Entry 6VOH (electron microscopy, 4.16 A resolution (low resolution: residue-level contacts below are approximate; hydrogen-bond / salt-bridge calls are withheld)); this record covers chains C and d of the 26 polymer chains in the assembly.

== Chain C ==
Name: ATP synthase subunit alpha, chloroplastic
Source organism: Spinacia oleracea
Notes: EC 7.1.2.2
Reference sequence: P06450 (ATPA_SPIOL); numbering as in UniProt (aligned over 1-507)
Amino-acid sequence (507 residues; row label = number of the first residue in the row):
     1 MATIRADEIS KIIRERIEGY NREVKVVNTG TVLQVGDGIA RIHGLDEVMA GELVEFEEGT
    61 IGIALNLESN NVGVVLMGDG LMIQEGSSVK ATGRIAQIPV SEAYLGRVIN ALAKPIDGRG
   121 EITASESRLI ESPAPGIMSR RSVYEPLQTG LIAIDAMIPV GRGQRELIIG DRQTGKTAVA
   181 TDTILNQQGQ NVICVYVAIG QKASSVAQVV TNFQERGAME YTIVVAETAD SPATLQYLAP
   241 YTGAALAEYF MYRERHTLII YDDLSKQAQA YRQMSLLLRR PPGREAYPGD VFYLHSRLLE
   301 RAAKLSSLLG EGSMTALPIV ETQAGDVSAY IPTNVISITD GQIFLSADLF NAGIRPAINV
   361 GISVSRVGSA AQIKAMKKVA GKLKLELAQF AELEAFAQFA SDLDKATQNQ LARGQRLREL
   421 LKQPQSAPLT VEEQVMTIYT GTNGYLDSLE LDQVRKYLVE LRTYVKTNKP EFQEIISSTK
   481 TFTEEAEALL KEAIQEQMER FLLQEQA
Unresolved in the structure: 1-4, 505-507
Ligand contacts: ATP (adenosine-5'-triphosphate): Asp171, Arg172, Gln173, Thr174, Gly175, Lys176, Thr177, Ala178, Gln201, Asp262, Asp263, Glu321, Phe350, Arg355, Gln423, Pro424, Gln425
Swiss-Prot annotation at these positions:
  - binding site (ATP): Gly170 to Thr177
  - site: Ser363 (Required for activity)

== Chain d ==
Name: ATP synthase delta chain, chloroplastic
Source organism: Spinacia oleracea
Reference sequence: P11402 (ATPD_SPIOL); residue numbers follow UniProt; this construct covers 1-257
Amino-acid sequence (257 residues; each row starts with the number of its first residue):
     1 MAALQNPVAL QSRTTTAVAA LSTSSTTSTP KPFSLSFSSS TATFNPLRLK ILTASKLTAK
    61 PRGGALGTRM VDSTASRYAS ALADVADVTG TLEATNSDVE KLIRIFSEEP VYYFFANPVI
   121 SIDNKRSVLD EIITTSGLQP HTANFINILI DSERINLVKE ILNEFEDVFN KITGTEVAVV
   181 TSVVKLENDH LAQIAKGVQK ITGAKNVRIK TVIDPSLVAG FTIRYGNEGS KLVDMSVKKQ
   241 LEEIAAQLEM DDVTLAV
Unresolved in the structure: 1-71, 251-257

== Chain C / chain d interface ==
Residue-residue contacts (37):
  Ile13(C) with Gln247(d)
  Arg16(C) with Glu243(d); Ala246(d); Gln247(d); Glu249(d)
  Ile17(C) with Gln247(d)
  Tyr20(C) with Glu243(d); Ala246(d); Glu249(d)
  Asn21(C) with Glu243(d)
  Arg22(C) with Asp234(d); Lys238(d); Lys239(d); Glu242(d); Glu243(d)
  Val24(C) with Met235(d)
  Lys25(C) with Leu232(d); Val233(d)
  Val26(C) with Tyr225(d); Lys231(d); Leu232(d); Val233(d)
  Val27(C) with Ser230(d); Leu232(d)
  Asn28(C) with Ser230(d); Lys231(d)
  Thr29(C) with Arg224(d); Gly229(d); Ser230(d); Leu232(d)
  His43(C) with Glu228(d)
  Gly44(C) with Ser230(d)
  Asp46(C) with Asn227(d); Ser230(d)
  Asn70(C) with Ser73(d)
  Lys114(C) with Met250(d)
  Glu121(C) with Met250(d)
Other interface residues (no listed pair), chain C (20 interface residues in all): Glu47, Ser69
Other interface residues (no listed pair), chain d (21 interface residues in all): Asp72

== Overview ==
20 residues of chain C face 21 of chain d across their interface. Bound to chain C: ATP. Curated annotation
(UniProt) lists 8 ATP-binding residues on chain C.
Chain C is ATP synthase subunit alpha, chloroplastic and chain d is ATP synthase delta chain, chloroplastic,
both from Spinacia oleracea; the structure, Chloroplast ATP synthase (O1, CF1FO), was determined by electron
microscopy together with 6VM1, 6VM4, 6VMB, 6VMD, 6VMG, 6VOF and 8 further entries from the same study.
